9LGL - chain A; structure by X-ray diffraction, 2.17 A resolution.

# Chain A
Name: Membrane-associated tyrosine- and threonine-specific cdc2-inhibitory kinase
Source organism: Homo sapiens
Notes: EC 2.7.11.1
UniProt: Q99640 (PMYT1_HUMAN); numbering as in UniProt (aligned over 75-361)
Chain sequence (287 residues; each row starts with the number of its first residue):
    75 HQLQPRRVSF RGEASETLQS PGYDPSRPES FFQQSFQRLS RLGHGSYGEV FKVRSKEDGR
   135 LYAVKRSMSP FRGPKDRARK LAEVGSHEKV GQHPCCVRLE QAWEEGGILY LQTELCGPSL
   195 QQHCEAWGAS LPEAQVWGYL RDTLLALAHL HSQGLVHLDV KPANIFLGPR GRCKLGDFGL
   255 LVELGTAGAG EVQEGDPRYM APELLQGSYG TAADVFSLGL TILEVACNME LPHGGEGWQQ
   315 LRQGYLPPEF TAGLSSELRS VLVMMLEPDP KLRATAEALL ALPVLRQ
Disordered / not traced: 75-77, 87-94, 259-265
Small-molecule neighbours: A1EJW (3-azanyl-7-chloranyl-4-(2-methyl-5-oxidanyl-phenyl)-1H-1,5-naphthyridin-2-one): Leu-116, Gly-117, Val-124, Ala-137, Val-138, Lys-139, Glu-157, His-161, Val-171, Leu-185, Thr-187, Glu-188, Leu-189, Cys-190, Phe-240, Gly-250, Asp-251, Phe-252
Curated features (UniProtKB/Swiss-Prot):
  - active site: Asp-233 (Proton acceptor)
  - binding site (ATP): Leu-116 to Val-124, Lys-139
  - binding site (Mg(2+)): Asn-238, Asp-251, Gly-253
  - modified residue (Phosphoserine): Ser-94, Ser-120, Ser-143, Ser-160
  - mutagenesis: Asn-238 (N238A: Loss of kinase activity), Asp-251 (D251A: Loss of kinase activity)

# Summary
Bound to chain A: compound A1EJW. UniProt lists active-site residue Asp-233, 10 ATP-binding residues, 3
Mg2+-binding residues and 2 mutagenesis sites.
Chain A is Membrane-associated tyrosine- and threonine-specific cdc2-inhibitory kinase (Homo sapiens); the
structure, Crystal structure of human PKMYT1 protein kinase domain with Naphthyridinone Inhibitor compound 6,
was determined by X-ray diffraction (same publication as 9LID, 9LGN and 9LGV).
